PDB entry 5HW0 | X-ray diffraction, 1.70 A resolution | chains A and C of the 4 polymer chains in the assembly

== Chain A (and C) ==
Protein: L-asparaginase
From: Dickeya chrysanthemi
Notes: EC 3.5.1.1; chain C of this document is another copy of the same molecule, construct and numbering; everything in this record applies to it too
UniProt: P06608 (ASPG_DICCH); residues 2-327 here correspond to UniProt positions 23-348 (UniProt number = residue number + 21)
Amino-acid sequence (328 residues; row label = number of the first residue in the row; numbering starts at 0):
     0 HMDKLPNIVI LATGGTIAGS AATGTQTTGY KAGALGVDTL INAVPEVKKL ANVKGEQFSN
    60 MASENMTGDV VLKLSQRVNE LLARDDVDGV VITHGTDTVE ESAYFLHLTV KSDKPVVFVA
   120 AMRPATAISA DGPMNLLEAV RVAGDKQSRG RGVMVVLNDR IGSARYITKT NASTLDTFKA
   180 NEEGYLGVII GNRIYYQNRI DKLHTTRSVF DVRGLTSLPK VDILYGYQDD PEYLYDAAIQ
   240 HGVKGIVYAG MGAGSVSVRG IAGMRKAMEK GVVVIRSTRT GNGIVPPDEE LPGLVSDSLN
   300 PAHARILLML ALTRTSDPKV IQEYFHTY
Not modelled in the structure: 0-2, 18-31 (chain C: 0-2, 19-32)
Differences from the reference sequence: expression tag (0-1)
Residues lining bound ligands: glutamic acid (GLU): G14, T15, I16, A61, S62, E63, H93, G94, T95, D96, A120
What the authors report for this chain:
  - conformationally variable residues (order/disorder transition, side-chain flip): G14, T15, G18 to L34
  - binding site for glutamic acid: T15, E63, T95, D96, K168

== Chain A / chain C interface ==
Pairs across the interface (49; chain A residue first):
  R150(A) - D200(C)  salt bridge
  R159(A) - E181(C)  salt bridge
  Y165(A) - Q196(C)  hydrogen bond (side chain-backbone)
  E181(A) - R159(C)  salt bridge
  E181(A) - G183(C)
  E181(A) - Y184(C)  hydrogen bond (backbone-backbone)
  E181(A) - V187(C)
  E181(A) - Q196(C)  hydrogen bond (backbone-side chain)
  E182(A) - E182(C)
  E182(A) - G183(C)
  E182(A) - Q196(C)
  E182(A) - N197(C)  hydrogen bond (backbone-side chain)
  G183(A) - E181(C)
  G183(A) - E182(C)
  G183(A) - G183(C)
  Y184(A) - E181(C)  hydrogen bond (backbone-backbone)
  V187(A) - I283(C)  hydrophobic
  R192(A) - P286(C)
  R192(A) - H325(C)  hydrogen bond
  Y194(A) - I283(C)
  Y194(A) - P286(C)
  Y194(A) - D296(C)
  Y195(A) - D200(C)
  Y195(A) - K201(C)
  Q196(A) - Y165(C)  hydrogen bond (backbone-side chain)
  Q196(A) - E181(C)  hydrogen bond (side chain-backbone)
  Q196(A) - E182(C)
  Q196(A) - I199(C)
  Q196(A) - D200(C)  hydrogen bond (backbone-backbone)
  N197(A) - E182(C)  hydrogen bond (side chain-backbone)
  N197(A) - N197(C)
  N197(A) - R198(C)
  R198(A) - N197(C)
  R198(A) - R198(C)  hydrogen bond (backbone-backbone)
  R198(A) - D200(C)  salt bridge
  I199(A) - Q196(C)
  D200(A) - R150(C)  salt bridge
  D200(A) - Y195(C)
  D200(A) - Q196(C)  hydrogen bond (backbone-backbone)
  D200(A) - N197(C)
  D200(A) - R198(C)  salt bridge
  K201(A) - Y195(C)
  I283(A) - V187(C)  hydrophobic
  I283(A) - I189(C)  hydrophobic
  I283(A) - Y194(C)
  P286(A) - R192(C)
  P286(A) - Y194(C)
  D296(A) - Y194(C)
  H325(A) - R192(C)  hydrogen bond
Interface residues without a listed pair, chain A (23 interface residues in all): I189, P285
Interface residues without a listed pair, chain C (23 interface residues in all): P285

== Summary ==
Chain A and chain C each contribute 23 residues to their interface; the contacts include 13 hydrogen bonds and
6 salt bridges. Polar pairs include R150(A)-D200(C), R159(A)-E181(C) and R198(A)-D200(C). From the paper: a
binding site for glutamic acid at T15(A), E63(A) and T95(A) among others; conformational variability at
G14(A), T15(A) and G18(A).
Both chains are L-asparaginase (Dickeya chrysanthemi). Entry 5HW0 (Erwinia chrysanthemi L-asparaginase +
Glutamic acid) was determined by X-ray diffraction, deposited together with 5F52.
